4FPV - chains A and B of the 3 polymer chains in the assembly; structure by X-ray diffraction, 1.73 A resolution.

Chain A (and B):
Molecule: Tyrosyl-DNA phosphodiesterase 2
From: Danio rerio
Notes: EC 3.1.4.-; chain B of this document is another copy of the same molecule, construct and numbering; everything in this record applies to it too
UniProtKB: Q5XJA0 (TYDP2_DANRE); residue numbers follow UniProt; this construct covers 113-369
Chain sequence (257 residues; each row starts with the number of its first residue):
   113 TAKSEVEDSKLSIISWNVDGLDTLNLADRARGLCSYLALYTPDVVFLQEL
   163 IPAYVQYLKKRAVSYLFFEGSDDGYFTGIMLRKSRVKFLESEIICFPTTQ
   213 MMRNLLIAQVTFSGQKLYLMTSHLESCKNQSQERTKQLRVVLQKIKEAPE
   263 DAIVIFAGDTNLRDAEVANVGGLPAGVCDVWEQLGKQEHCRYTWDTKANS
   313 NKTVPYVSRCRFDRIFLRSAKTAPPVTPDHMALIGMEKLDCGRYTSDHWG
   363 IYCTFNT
Disordered / not traced: 113-119 (chain B: fully traced)
UniProt features mapped onto this chain:
  - region (Interaction with 5' end of substrate DNA): Asn-129 to Leu-133, His-235 to Lys-240, Asn-273 to Arg-275
  - active site: Asp-271 (Proton donor/acceptor)
  - binding site (Mg(2+)): Asp-131, Glu-161
  - site (Interaction with 5' end of substrate DNA): Tyr-187, Trp-306, Phe-324, His-360
Metal / ion sites: Mg2+: Glu-161 (shared with 1 residue of chain C); Na+: Asp-341, Thr-366
Reported in the primary citation:
  - Mg2+ coordination: Glu-161
  - binding site for the 5-nt DNA strand: Tyr-318
  - mutagenesis - E161A: abolished catalytic activity

Interface between chain A and chain B:
Contacting residue pairs (17; chain A residue first):
  Lys-240(A) with Gln-212(B)
  Asp-276(A) with Cys-239(B); Asn-241(B), hydrogen bond; Gln-242(B), hydrogen bond
  Ala-277(A) with Met-213(B), hydrophobic; Ser-238(B); Cys-239(B), hydrogen bond (backbone-side chain)
  Asn-281(A) with Leu-133(B); Tyr-187(B), hydrogen bond; Met-213(B); Arg-215(B)
  Val-282(A) with Leu-133(B)
  Gly-283(A) with Leu-133(B); Lys-314(B)
  Glu-294(A) with Pro-317(B); Tyr-318(B)
  Gly-297(A) with Tyr-318(B)
Interface residues without a listed pair, chain A (13 interface residues in all): Ala-280, Ala-287, Gln-295, Lys-298, Arg-303
Interface residues without a listed pair, chain B (14 interface residues in all): Asp-134, Thr-315

Overview:
Chain A and chain B form an interface of 13 and 14 residues respectively, with 4 hydrogen bonds. Among the
polar pairs are Asp-276(A)/Asn-241(B), Asp-276(A)/Gln-242(B) and Ala-277(A)/Cys-239(B). From the paper: a
binding site for the 5-nt DNA strand at Tyr-318(A); E161A of chain A abolishes catalytic activity.
Both chains are Tyrosyl-DNA phosphodiesterase 2 (Danio rerio). Entry 4FPV (Crystal structure of D. rerio TDP2
complexed with single strand DNA product) was determined by X-ray diffraction, deposited together with 4F1H,
4F1I, 4FVA and 4GEW.
